6DCO - chains A and C of the 4 polymer chains in the assembly; structure by X-ray diffraction, 2.20 A resolution.

Chain A:
Name: Bcl-2-like protein 1
Source organism: Homo sapiens
UniProt: Q07817 (B2CL1_HUMAN); numbering as in UniProt; present here: 1-26, 83-208
Chain sequence (156 residues; row label = number of the first residue in the row; note: 56 numbers in that range are skipped by the numbering (no residue carries them; nothing is unmodelled there); numbers below 1 keep their minus sign (Pro-3 is residue -3)):
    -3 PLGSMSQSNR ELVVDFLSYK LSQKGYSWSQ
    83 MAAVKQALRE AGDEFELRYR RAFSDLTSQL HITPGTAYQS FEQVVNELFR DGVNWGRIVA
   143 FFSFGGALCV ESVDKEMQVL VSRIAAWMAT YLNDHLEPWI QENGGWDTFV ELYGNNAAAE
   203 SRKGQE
Unresolved in the structure: 199-208
Sequence notes: expression tag (-3 to 0)
UniProt features mapped onto this chain:
  - motif: Ser4 to Trp24 (BH4), Val86 to Arg100 (BH3), Glu129 to Gly148 (BH1), Pro180 to Tyr195 (BH2)
  - mutagenesis: Phe131 to Asp133 (No heterodimerization with BAX), Val135 to Trp137 (Loss of anti-apoptotic activity), Gly138 to Ile140 (Loss of anti-apoptotic activity), Gly138 (G138A: No heterodimerization with BAX), Ser145 to Gly147 (Decreases interaction with DNM1L, no effect on endocytosis enhancement), Gly148 (G148E: No heterodimerization with BAX), Asp156 (D156A: No effect on caspase-1 cleavage), Asp176 (D176A: No effect on caspase-1 cleavage), Trp188 to Phe191 (Abolishes interaction with DNM1L and endocytosis enhancement), Trp188 to Asp189 (Reduces anti-apoptotic activity by about half), Asp189 (D189A: No effect on caspase-1 cleavage)
Reported in the primary citation:
  - conformationally variable residues (order/disorder transition): His113

Chain C:
Name: Beclin-1
UniProt: Q14457 (BECN1_HUMAN); residues 105-130 here = UniProt positions 105-130
Chain sequence (26 residues; numbered 105 to 130; the number before each row is that of its first residue):
   105 DGGDMENLSR RLKVTGDLFD IMSGQT
Unresolved in the structure: 105-107, 128-130
Sequence notes: engineered mutation Asp108 (Thr in Q14457)
UniProt features mapped onto this chain:
  - modified residue: Thr119 (Phosphothreonine)
  - mutagenesis: Leu112 (L112A: Weakly decreases interaction with MUHV-4 M11, greatly decreases interaction with BCL2L1 isoform Bcl-X(L)), Leu116 (L116A: Decreases interaction with BCL2L1 isoform Bcl-X(L)), Lys117 (K117A: Weakly decreases interaction with MUHV-4 M11, greatly decreases interaction with BCL2L1 isoform Bcl-X(L); K117R: Does not affect ubiquitination by the DCX(AMBRA1) complex), Gly120 to Asp121 (Weakly decreases interaction with MUHV-4 M11, disrupts interaction with BCL2L1 isoform Bcl-X(L)), Gly120 (G120E: Decreases interaction with MUHV-4 M11, disrupts interaction with BCL2L1 isoform Bcl-X(L)), Asp121 (D121A: No effect on interaction with MUHV-4 M11, disrupts interaction with BCL2L1 isoform Bcl-X(L)), Phe123 (F123A: Weakly decreases interaction with MUHV-4 M11, disrupts interaction with BCL2 and decreases interaction with BCL2L1 isoform Bcl-X(L). Reduces interaction with BCL2L10)
Reported in the primary citation:
  - conformationally variable residues (order/disorder transition): Asp108

How chain A and chain C interact:
Contacting residue pairs - 42 pairs, chain A then chain C:
  Ala93(A) with Phe123(C)
  Glu96(A) with Phe123(C)
  Phe97(A) with Leu116(C), hydrophobic; Thr119(C); Gly120(C)
  Arg100(A) with Leu122(C); Phe123(C); Met126(C), hydrogen bond
  Tyr101(A) with Leu112(C); Arg115(C); Leu116(C), hydrophobic; Thr119(C)
  Phe105(A) with Arg115(C); Thr119(C)
  Leu108(A) with Leu112(C), hydrophobic; Leu116(C), hydrophobic
  Leu112(A) with Met109(C), hydrophobic; Leu112(C), hydrophobic
  Ser122(A) with Met109(C)
  Gln125(A) with Met109(C)
  Val126(A) with Met109(C), hydrophobic; Ser113(C); Leu116(C), hydrophobic
  Glu129(A) with Ser113(C); Lys117(C), salt bridge
  Leu130(A) with Lys117(C)
  Arg132(A) with Lys117(C)
  Asp133(A) with Lys117(C), salt bridge
  Asn136(A) with Asp121(C), hydrogen bond; Asp124(C)
  Trp137(A) with Asp124(C)
  Gly138(A) with Gly120(C); Asp124(C)
  Arg139(A) with Lys117(C); Asp121(C), salt bridge
  Ala142(A) with Leu116(C)
  Phe146(A) with Leu112(C), hydrophobic; Leu116(C), hydrophobic
  Leu194(A) with Ser127(C)
  Tyr195(A) with Phe123(C), hydrophobic; Asp124(C), hydrogen bond; Ser127(C)
Other interface residues (no listed pair), chain A (25 interface residues in all): Gln111, Val141
Other interface residues (no listed pair), chain C (15 interface residues in all): Val118

Summary:
25 residues of chain A face 15 of chain C across their interface, with 3 hydrogen bonds and 3 salt bridges.
Among the polar pairs are Glu129(A)-Lys117(C), Asp133(A)-Lys117(C) and Arg139(A)-Asp121(C). UniProt lists 19
mutagenesis sites on chain A; 6 mutagenesis sites on chain C. The paper reports conformational variability at
His113(A) and Asp108(C).
Here chain A is Bcl-2-like protein 1 (Homo sapiens) and chain C is Beclin-1. Entry 6DCO (Bcl-xL complex with
Beclin 1 BH3 domain T108D) was determined by X-ray diffraction (same publication as 6DCN).
